Entry 1YNI (X-ray diffraction, 2.20 A resolution); this record covers chains A and D.

# Chain A (and D)
Protein: Succinylarginine Dihydrolase
From: Escherichia coli
Notes: EC 3.-.-.-; chain D of this document is another copy of the same molecule, construct and numbering; everything in this record applies to it too
UniProt: P76216 (ASTB_ECOLI); numbering as in UniProt (aligned over 2-447)
Amino-acid sequence (458 residues; numbered -10 to 447; the number before each row is that of its first residue; numbers below 1 keep their minus sign (Met-10 is residue -10)):
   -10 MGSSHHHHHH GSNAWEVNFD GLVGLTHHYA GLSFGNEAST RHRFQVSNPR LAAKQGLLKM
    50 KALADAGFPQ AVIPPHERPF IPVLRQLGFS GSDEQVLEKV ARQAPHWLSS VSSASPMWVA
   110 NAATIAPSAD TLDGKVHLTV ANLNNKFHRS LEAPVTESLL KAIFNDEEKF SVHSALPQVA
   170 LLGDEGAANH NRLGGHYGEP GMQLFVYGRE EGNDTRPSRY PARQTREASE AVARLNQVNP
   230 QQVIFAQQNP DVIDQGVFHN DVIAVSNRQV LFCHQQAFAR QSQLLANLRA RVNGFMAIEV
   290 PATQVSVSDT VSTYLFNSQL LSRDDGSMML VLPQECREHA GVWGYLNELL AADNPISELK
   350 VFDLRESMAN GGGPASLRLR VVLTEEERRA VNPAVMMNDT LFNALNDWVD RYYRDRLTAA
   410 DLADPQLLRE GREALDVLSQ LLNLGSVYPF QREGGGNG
Unresolved in the structure: -10 to 1, 442-447
Sequence notes: expression tag (-10 to 1); engineered mutation Ser365 (Cys in P76216)
Ion coordination: K+: Leu338, Leu339, Ala341, Asn343, Ile345
Residues lining bound ligands: SUG (n~2~-(3-carboxypropanoyl)-L-arginine): His17, Tyr18, Ala19, Gly20, Leu21, Ser22, Asn25, Ser28, Ser102, Ser104, Trp107, Ala109, Asn110, His137, Arg138, Ala177, Arg212, Phe247, His248, Asp250, Val251, Asn306, Asn359, Gly360, Gly361, Ser365

# Chain A / chain D interface
Contacting residue pairs (36; chain A residue first):
  Gln75(A) - Ala164(D)
  Gln75(A) - Pro166(D)
  Gln75(A) - Leu224(D)
  Leu76(A) - Leu171(D)  hydrophobic
  Leu76(A) - Ala220(D)
  Leu76(A) - Arg223(D)  hydrogen bond (backbone-side chain)
  Gly77(A) - Arg223(D)
  Gly77(A) - Leu224(D)
  Phe78(A) - Arg223(D)
  Trp96(A) - Leu170(D)  hydrophobic
  Trp96(A) - Leu171(D)  hydrophobic
  Asn133(A) - Gln167(D)  hydrogen bond (side chain-backbone)
  Phe136(A) - Pro166(D)  hydrophobic
  Phe136(A) - Val168(D)  hydrophobic
  Phe136(A) - Leu170(D)  hydrophobic
  Ser139(A) - Val168(D)
  Ala164(A) - Gln75(D)  hydrogen bond (backbone-side chain)
  Leu165(A) - Gln75(D)
  Pro166(A) - Gln75(D)
  Pro166(A) - Leu76(D)
  Pro166(A) - Phe136(D)  hydrophobic
  Gln167(A) - Asn133(D)  hydrogen bond (backbone-side chain)
  Gln167(A) - Gln167(D)
  Val168(A) - Phe136(D)  hydrophobic
  Val168(A) - Ser139(D)
  Leu170(A) - Trp96(D)  hydrophobic
  Leu170(A) - Phe136(D)  hydrophobic
  Leu171(A) - Leu76(D)  hydrophobic
  Leu171(A) - Trp96(D)  hydrophobic
  Ala220(A) - Leu76(D)
  Arg223(A) - Leu76(D)  hydrogen bond (side chain-backbone)
  Arg223(A) - Gly77(D)
  Arg223(A) - Phe78(D)
  Leu224(A) - Arg74(D)
  Leu224(A) - Gln75(D)
  Leu224(A) - Gly77(D)
Interface residues without a listed pair, chain A (21 interface residues in all): Arg74, His95, Glu216
Interface residues without a listed pair, chain D (22 interface residues in all): Ala93, Leu165, Glu200, Glu216

# Summary
21 residues of chain A face 22 of chain D across their interface, with 5 hydrogen bonds. Among the polar pairs
are Leu76(A)-Arg223(D), Asn133(A)-Gln167(D) and Ala164(A)-Gln75(D). Ligands of chain A: compound SUG.
Leu338(A), Leu339(A), Ala341(A), Asn343(A) and Ile345(A) form the K+ site.
Both chains are Succinylarginine Dihydrolase (Escherichia coli). Entry 1YNI (Crystal Structure of
N-Succinylarginine Dihydrolase, AstB, bound to Substrate and Product, an Enzyme from the Arginine ...) was
determined by X-ray diffraction (same publication as 1YNF).
